Entry 7OAO (X-ray diffraction, 1.50 A resolution); this record covers chains EEE and FFF.

Chain EEE:
Name: Spike protein S1
Source organism: Severe acute respiratory syndrome coronavirus 2
UniProt: P0DTC2 (SPIKE_SARS2); residue numbers follow UniProt; this construct covers 330-532
Amino-acid sequence (210 residues; row label = number of the first residue in the row):
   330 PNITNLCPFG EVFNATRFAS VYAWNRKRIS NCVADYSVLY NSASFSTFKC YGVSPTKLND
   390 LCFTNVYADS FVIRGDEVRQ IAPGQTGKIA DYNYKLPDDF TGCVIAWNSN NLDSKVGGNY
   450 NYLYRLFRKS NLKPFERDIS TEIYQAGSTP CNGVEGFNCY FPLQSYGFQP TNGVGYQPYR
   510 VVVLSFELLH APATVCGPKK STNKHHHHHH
Disordered / not traced: 330-331, 528-539
Cystine bridges: C336-C361, C379-C432, C391-C525, C480-C488
Covalent attachments: N-acetylglucosamine (NAG) linked to N343
Differences from the reference sequence: expression tag (533-539)
Reported in the primary citation:
  - mutagenesis - K417N/E484K/N501Y: abolished binding to C5 nanobody (chain FFF)

Chain FFF:
Name: C5 nanobody
Source organism: Lama glama
Notes: antibody fragment or engineered binder
Amino-acid sequence (128 residues; numbered 1 to 128; the number before each row is that of its first residue):
     1 QVQLVESGGG SVQAGGSLTL SCVASGVTLG RHAIGWFRQA PGKERERVSC IRTFDGITSY
    61 VESTKGRFTI SSNNAMNTVY LQMNSLKPED TAVYFCALGV TAACSDNPYF WGQGTQVTVS
   121 SKHHHHHH
Disordered / not traced: 122-128
Cystine bridges: C22-C96, C50-C104

How chain EEE and chain FFF interact:
Residue-residue contacts (36):
  R403(EEE) with A75(FFF)
  Y449(EEE) with T53(FFF); F54(FFF); D55(FFF); G56(FFF); S72(FFF), hydrogen bond (side chain-backbone); N74(FFF)
  L452(EEE) with F54(FFF), hydrophobic
  Y453(EEE) with T28(FFF)
  L455(EEE) with T28(FFF)
  E484(EEE) with R31(FFF), salt bridge; V100(FFF); T101(FFF)
  G485(EEE) with V100(FFF)
  F486(EEE) with V100(FFF); Y109(FFF); F110(FFF), hydrophobic
  F490(EEE) with R31(FFF)
  L492(EEE) with R31(FFF); F54(FFF)
  Q493(EEE) with T28(FFF); L29(FFF); G30(FFF); R31(FFF)
  S494(EEE) with G30(FFF), hydrogen bond (backbone-backbone); T53(FFF); F54(FFF); N74(FFF), hydrogen bond (backbone-side chain)
  Y495(EEE) with N74(FFF)
  G496(EEE) with N74(FFF)
  Q498(EEE) with S72(FFF), hydrogen bond (side chain-backbone); N73(FFF)
  N501(EEE) with N73(FFF), hydrogen bond; A75(FFF)
  Y505(EEE) with A75(FFF), hydrophobic; M76(FFF), hydrogen bond
Interface residues without a listed pair, chain FFF (20 interface residues in all): H32, I51, A102
The authors on this interface:
  - residue pairs: L452(EEE)-F54(FFF), E484(EEE)-R31(FFF) (salt bridge), F490(EEE)-R31(FFF) (cation-pi contact), S494(EEE)-N74(FFF) (backbone contact), Q498(EEE)-S72(FFF) (hydrogen bond), N501(EEE)-N73(FFF) (hydrogen bond), T53(FFF)-Y449(EEE) (hydrophobic contact)
  - epitope / paratope residues, chain EEE: Y449(EEE), L452(EEE), Y453(EEE), L455(EEE), E484(EEE), F490(EEE), Q493(EEE), S494(EEE), Y495(EEE), Q498(EEE), N501(EEE)
  - epitope / paratope residues, chain FFF: T28(FFF), R31(FFF), T53(FFF), F54(FFF), S72(FFF), N73(FFF), N74(FFF), V100(FFF), Y109(FFF), F110(FFF)

In short:
17 residues of chain EEE and 20 residues of chain FFF are in contact; the contacts include 6 hydrogen bonds
and 1 salt bridge. Polar contacts include E484(EEE)-R31(FFF), Y449(EEE)-S72(FFF) and S494(EEE)-N74(FFF). The
authors report a contact between L452(EEE) and F54(FFF); a salt bridge between E484(EEE) and R31(FFF); a
cation-pi contact between F490(EEE) and R31(FFF). The paper reports that K417N/E484K/N501Y of chain EEE
abolish binding to C5 nanobody (chain FFF); epitope/paratope residues Y449(EEE), L452(EEE) and T28(FFF) among
others.
Here chain EEE is Spike protein S1 (Severe acute respiratory syndrome coronavirus 2) and chain FFF is C5
nanobody (Lama glama). Entry 7OAO (Nanobody C5 bound to RBD) was determined by X-ray diffraction (same
publication as 7OAN, 7OAP, 7OAQ, 7OAU and 7OAY).
